PDB entry 7TYT | electron microscopy, 3.60 A resolution | chains A and D of the 5 polymer chains in the assembly

Chain A (and D):
Name: ATP-sensitive inward rectifier potassium channel 11
From: Rattus norvegicus
Notes: chain D of this document is another copy of the same molecule, construct and numbering; everything in this record applies to it too
UniProtKB: P70673 (KCJ11_RAT); residue numbers follow UniProt; this construct covers 1-390
Sequence (390 residues; each row starts with the number of its first residue):
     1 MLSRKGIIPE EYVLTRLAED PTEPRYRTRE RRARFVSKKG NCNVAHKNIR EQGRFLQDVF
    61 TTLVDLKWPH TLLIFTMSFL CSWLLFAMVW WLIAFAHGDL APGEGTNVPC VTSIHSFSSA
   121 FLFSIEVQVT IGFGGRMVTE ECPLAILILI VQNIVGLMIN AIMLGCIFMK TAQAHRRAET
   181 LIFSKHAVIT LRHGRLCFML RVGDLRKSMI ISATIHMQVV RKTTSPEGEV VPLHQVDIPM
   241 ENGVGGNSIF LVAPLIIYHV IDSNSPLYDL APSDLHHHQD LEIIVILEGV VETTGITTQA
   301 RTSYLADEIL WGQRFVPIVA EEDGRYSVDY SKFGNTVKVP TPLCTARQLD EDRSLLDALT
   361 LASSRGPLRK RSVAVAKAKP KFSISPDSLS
Not modelled in the structure: 357-390 (chain D: 1-30, 357-390)
Disulfides: Cys110-Cys142
Ion coordination: K+: Thr130 (shared with 1 residue of chain B; 1 residue of chain C; Thr130(D) of chain D)
Residues lining bound ligands:
  - ATP (adenosine-5'-triphosphate), molecule 1: Asn48, Ile49, Arg50
  - ATP, molecule 2: Ile182, Phe183, Ser184, Lys185, His186, Leu205, Tyr330, Ser331, Phe333, Gly334, Asn335
  - Repaglinide (BJX): Met1, Ser3, Lys5, Gly6
  - phosphatidyl serine (P5S; O-[(R)-{[(2R)-2,3-bis(octadecanoyloxy)propyl]oxy}(hydroxy)phosphoryl]-L-serine): Arg54, Phe55, Leu56, Leu147, Ile150, Val151, Ile154
  - phosphatidylethanolamine (PTY): Val89, Leu92, Ala96, Leu144
What the authors report for this chain:
  - conformationally variable residues (helix shift, side-chain flip): Lys39, Gly53 to Asp65, His175 to Leu181
  - contacts within the chain: Gln57-Phe60
  - self-association interface (contacts with another copy of this molecule); pairs are residue here / residue on that copy: Gln57-Trp68

How chain A and chain D interact:
Residue-residue contacts (96):
  Trp68(A) - Gln57(D)  hydrogen bond
  Trp68(A) - Phe60(D)  hydrophobic
  Thr76(A) - Ile154(D)
  Phe79(A) - Leu157(D)  hydrophobic
  Leu80(A) - Ile150(D)  hydrophobic
  Trp83(A) - Ile150(D)  hydrophobic
  Ser118(A) - Glu140(D)
  Ser119(A) - Glu140(D)
  Phe121(A) - Ile150(D)  hydrophobic
  Leu122(A) - Val138(D)
  Leu122(A) - Thr139(D)
  Leu122(A) - Ile146(D)  hydrophobic
  Leu122(A) - Leu149(D)  hydrophobic
  Ile125(A) - Ile150(D)  hydrophobic
  Ile125(A) - Asn153(D)
  Val129(A) - Thr130(D)
  Thr130(A) - Thr130(D)
  Ile131(A) - Val127(D)  hydrophobic
  Ile131(A) - Thr130(D)
  Ile131(A) - Ile131(D)
  Ile131(A) - Gly132(D)
  Ile131(A) - Asn153(D)
  Gly132(A) - Gly132(D)
  Phe133(A) - Val127(D)  hydrophobic
  Phe133(A) - Phe133(D)
  Phe133(A) - Gly134(D)
  Phe133(A) - Arg136(D)
  Phe133(A) - Met137(D)  hydrophobic
  Phe133(A) - Val138(D)  hydrophobic
  Gly135(A) - Met137(D)
  Arg136(A) - Met137(D)
  Arg136(A) - Val138(D)  hydrogen bond (side chain-backbone)
  Arg136(A) - Glu140(D)  salt bridge
  Leu164(A) - Leu164(D)  hydrophobic
  Ile167(A) - Ala161(D)
  Phe168(A) - Phe168(D)
  Thr171(A) - Phe60(D)
  Thr171(A) - Phe168(D)
  Ala172(A) - Phe168(D)  hydrophobic
  Leu191(A) - Glu227(D)
  His193(A) - Ser225(D)
  His193(A) - Pro226(D)
  Leu205(A) - Ile49(D)  hydrophobic
  Met209(A) - Cys42(D)  hydrophobic
  Met209(A) - Arg301(D)
  Ile211(A) - Thr297(D)
  Ile211(A) - Thr298(D)
  Ile211(A) - Gln299(D)
  Ser212(A) - Glu288(D)
  Gly243(A) - Val236(D)
  Gly243(A) - Asp237(D)
  Val244(A) - Asp237(D)
  Val244(A) - Ile238(D)
  Val244(A) - Pro239(D)
  Ser248(A) - His216(D)
  Phe250(A) - Gln218(D)
  Phe250(A) - Gln235(D)
  Phe250(A) - Ile286(D)  hydrophobic
  Phe250(A) - Arg301(D)
  Val252(A) - Phe35(D)  hydrophobic
  Val252(A) - Cys42(D)  hydrophobic
  Val252(A) - Val44(D)  hydrophobic
  Val252(A) - His46(D)
  Tyr258(A) - His234(D)
  Val290(A) - Thr297(D)
  Thr294(A) - Ile296(D)
  Arg314(A) - Gly228(D)
  Arg314(A) - Glu229(D)
  Arg314(A) - Val230(D)
  Pro317(A) - Val230(D)
  Pro317(A) - Pro232(D)
  Ile318(A) - Pro232(D)
  Val319(A) - Pro232(D)
  Val319(A) - Leu233(D)  hydrophobic
  Glu321(A) - Ala33(D)
  Asp323(A) - Arg31(D)
  Gly324(A) - Ala33(D)
  Arg325(A) - Asn43(D)
  Arg325(A) - Val44(D)
  Arg325(A) - Ala45(D)
  Tyr326(A) - Ala33(D)  hydrogen bond (side chain-backbone)
  Tyr326(A) - Arg34(D)
  Tyr326(A) - Phe35(D)
  Tyr326(A) - Val44(D)
  Tyr326(A) - Ala45(D)  hydrogen bond (backbone-backbone)
  Tyr326(A) - Leu233(D)  hydrophobic
  Ser327(A) - Ala45(D)
  Val328(A) - Val44(D)  hydrophobic
  Val328(A) - Ala45(D)  hydrogen bond (backbone-backbone)
  Val328(A) - Lys47(D)  hydrogen bond (backbone-backbone)
  Asp329(A) - Asn48(D)  hydrogen bond
  Tyr330(A) - His46(D)
  Tyr330(A) - Lys47(D)  hydrogen bond (backbone-backbone)
  Tyr330(A) - Asn48(D)
  Tyr330(A) - Ile49(D)  hydrophobic
  Ser331(A) - Asn48(D)
Interface residues without a listed pair, chain A (58 interface residues in all): Leu72, Arg192, Asn242, Ala253, Ile256, Glu292, Gly295, Glu322
Interface residues without a listed pair, chain D (62 interface residues in all): Phe123, Met158, Gly165, Asp280, Ile284

In short:
The interface between chain A and chain D involves 58 residues on one side and 62 on the other; the contacts
include 8 hydrogen bonds and 1 salt bridge. Polar contacts include Arg136(A)-Glu140(D), Trp68(A)-Gln57(D) and
Arg136(A)-Val138(D). The paper reports conformational variability at Lys39(A), Gly53(A) and His175(A); a
self-association interface involving Gln57(A).
Chain A and chain D are both ATP-sensitive inward rectifier potassium channel 11 (Rattus norvegicus); the
structure, Cryo-EM structure of the pancreatic ATP-sensitive potassium channel bound to ATP and repaglinide
with Kir6.2-CTD in ..., was determined by electron microscopy together with 7TYS, 7U1E, 7U1Q, 7U1S, 7U24, 7U2X
and 4 further entries from the same study.
